6BAE - chains A and E of the 5 polymer chains in the assembly; structure by X-ray diffraction, 2.14 A resolution.

# Chain A
Protein: Trastuzumab Fab light chain
From: Mus musculus
Reference sequence: P01834 (IGKC_HUMAN); residues 108-214 here correspond to UniProt positions 1-107 (UniProt number = residue number - 107)
Sequence (214 residues; each row starts with the number of its first residue):
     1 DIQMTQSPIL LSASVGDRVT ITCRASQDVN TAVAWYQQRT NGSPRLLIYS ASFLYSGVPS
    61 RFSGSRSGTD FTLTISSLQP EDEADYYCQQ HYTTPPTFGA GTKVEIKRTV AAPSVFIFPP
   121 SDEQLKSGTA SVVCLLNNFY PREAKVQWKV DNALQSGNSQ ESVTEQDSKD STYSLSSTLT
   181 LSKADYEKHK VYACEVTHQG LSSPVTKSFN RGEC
Disulfides: Cys23-Cys88, Cys134-Cys194

# Chain E
Protein: Protein L
From: Finegoldia magna
Reference sequence: Q51918 (Q51918_FINMA); residues 21-81 here correspond to UniProt positions 477-537 (UniProt number = residue number + 456)
Sequence (64 residues; each row starts with the number of its first residue):
    18 GSEVTIKVNL IFADGKIQTA EFKGTFEEAT AEAYRYAALL AKVNGEYTAD LEDGGNHMNI
    78 KFAG
Disordered / not traced: 18
Differences from the reference sequence: expression tag (18-20); engineered mutation Ile34 (Thr490 in Q51918), Ala55 (Asp511 in Q51918), Asn73 (Tyr529 in Q51918), His74 (Thr530 in Q51918), Met75 (Ile531 in Q51918)

# Interface between chain A and chain E
Pairs across the interface (31):
  Ser7(A) - Glu49(E)  hydrogen bond
  Pro8(A) - Ala37(E)  hydrophobic
  Pro8(A) - Glu38(E)
  Pro8(A) - Phe39(E)  hydrophobic
  Pro8(A) - Tyr53(E)
  Ile9(A) - Glu38(E)  hydrogen bond (backbone-backbone)
  Ile9(A) - Lys40(E)
  Leu10(A) - Ala37(E)
  Leu10(A) - Glu38(E)  hydrogen bond (backbone-backbone)
  Leu11(A) - Gln35(E)
  Leu11(A) - Thr36(E)
  Leu11(A) - Ala37(E)  hydrophobic
  Leu11(A) - Tyr53(E)
  Ser12(A) - Gln35(E)
  Ser12(A) - Thr36(E)  hydrogen bond (backbone-backbone)
  Ala13(A) - Gln35(E)
  Asp17(A) - Lys33(E)  salt bridge
  Asp17(A) - Gln35(E)
  Arg18(A) - Gln35(E)  hydrogen bond (backbone-side chain)
  Arg18(A) - Val60(E)
  Arg18(A) - Asn61(E)  hydrogen bond
  Val19(A) - Gln35(E)
  Thr20(A) - Tyr53(E)  hydrogen bond (backbone-side chain)
  Thr20(A) - Leu56(E)
  Thr20(A) - Leu57(E)
  Thr22(A) - Leu56(E)
  Arg24(A) - Glu49(E)  salt bridge
  Asp70(A) - Arg52(E)  salt bridge
  Thr72(A) - Leu56(E)
  Lys107(A) - Ile34(E)
  Lys107(A) - Thr36(E)  hydrogen bond
Other interface residues (no listed pair), chain A (17 interface residues in all): Thr5
Other interface residues (no listed pair), chain E (16 interface residues in all): Leu27

# Overview
Chain A and chain E form an interface of 17 and 16 residues respectively, with 8 hydrogen bonds and 3 salt
bridges. Among the polar pairs are Asp17(A)-Lys33(E), Arg24(A)-Glu49(E) and Asp70(A)-Arg52(E).
Chain A is Trastuzumab Fab light chain (Mus musculus) and chain E is Protein L (Finegoldia magna); the
structure, Trastuzumab Fab v3 in complex with CQFDLSTRRLKC, was determined by X-ray diffraction together with
6B9Y, 6B9Z and 6BAH from the same study.
